PDB entry 8TL2 | electron microscopy, 3.20 A resolution | chains F and K of the 10 polymer chains in the assembly

Chain F:
Molecule: BG505 DS-SOSIP Transmembrane protein gp41
Source organism: Human immunodeficiency virus 1
UniProt: Q2N0S5 (Q2N0S5_9HIV1); residues 512-664 here correspond to UniProt positions 509-661 (UniProt number = residue number - 3)
Amino-acid sequence (153 residues; each row starts with the number of its first residue):
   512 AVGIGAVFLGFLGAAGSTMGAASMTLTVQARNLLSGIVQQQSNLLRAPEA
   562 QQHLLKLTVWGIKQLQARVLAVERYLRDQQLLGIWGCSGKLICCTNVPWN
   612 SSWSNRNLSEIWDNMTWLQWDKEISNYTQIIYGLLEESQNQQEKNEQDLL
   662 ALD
Not modelled in the structure: 547-568, 664
Construct notes: engineered mutation Pro-559 (Ile556 in Q2N0S5), Cys-605 (Thr602 in Q2N0S5)
Cystine bridges: Cys-598/Cys-604

Chain K:
Molecule: DJ85-c.01 FAB HEAVY CHAIN
Source organism: Homo sapiens
Notes: antibody fragment or engineered binder
Amino-acid sequence (237 residues; each row starts with the number of its first residue; a row labelled like 82A-82C holds insertion residues (82A, then the next letters in order)):
     1 QVQLQESGPGLVKPSETLSLTCAVSGVSISGNYYW
   35A N
    36 WIRQSPGKGLEWIGNIH
   52A G
    53 NTAATVYNPSLGSRVTFSRDTSKNQFSLRL
82A-82C DSV
    83 TAADTAVYFCATLYEFRV
100A-100I YMGERISYH
   101 DYWGQGLLVTVSASTKGPSVFPLAPSSRSTSESTAALGCLVKDYFPEPVT
   151 VSWNSGSLTSGVHTFPAVLQSSGLYSLSSVVTVPSSSLGTQTYVCNVNHK
   201 PSNTKVDKRVEIKTCGGLEVLFQ
Not modelled in the structure: 114-223
Cystine bridges: Cys-22/Cys-92

How chain F and chain K interact:
Residue-residue contacts (23):
  Gly-514(F) / Tyr-34(K)
  Ile-515(F) / Tyr-34(K)
  Ile-515(F) / Leu-95(K)
  Ile-515(F) / Glu-97(K)
  Gly-516(F) / Asn-32(K)
  Gly-516(F) / Leu-95(K)  hydrogen bond (backbone-backbone)
  Gly-516(F) / Tyr-96(K)
  Gly-516(F) / Glu-97(K)  hydrogen bond (backbone-backbone)
  Ala-517(F) / Asn-32(K)  hydrogen bond (backbone-side chain)
  Ala-517(F) / Glu-97(K)
  Val-518(F) / Tyr-33(K)  hydrophobic
  Val-518(F) / Tyr-96(K)  hydrophobic
  Val-518(F) / Glu-97(K)  hydrogen bond (backbone-backbone)
  Val-518(F) / Phe-98(K)  hydrophobic
  Val-518(F) / Arg-99(K)  hydrogen bond (backbone-backbone)
  Phe-519(F) / Arg-99(K)
  Phe-519(F) / Val-100(K)
  Phe-519(F) / Tyr-100A(K)  hydrophobic
  Leu-520(F) / Phe-98(K)  hydrophobic
  Leu-520(F) / Arg-99(K)
  Met-535(F) / Tyr-100A(K)
  Met-535(F) / Met-100B(K)  hydrophobic
  Thr-536(F) / Tyr-100A(K)
Also at the interface, not in a pair above, chain K (12 interface residues in all): Tyr-100H

Overview:
9 residues of chain F and 12 residues of chain K are in contact; the contacts include 5 hydrogen bonds. Polar
pairs include Ala-517(F)/Asn-32(K), Gly-516(F)/Leu-95(K) and Gly-516(F)/Glu-97(K).
Chain F is BG505 DS-SOSIP Transmembrane protein gp41 (Human immunodeficiency virus 1) and chain K is DJ85-c.01
FAB HEAVY CHAIN (Homo sapiens); the structure, CRYO-EM STRUCTURE OF HIV-1 BG505DS-SOSIP.664 ENV TRIMER BOUND
TO DJ85-c.01 FAB, was determined by electron microscopy, deposited together with 8TDX, 8TE7, 8TJR, 8TJS, 8TKC,
8TL4 and 5 further entries.
